Entry 3ZTS (X-ray diffraction, 2.30 A resolution); this record covers chains C and D of the 4 polymer chains in the assembly.

== Chain C (and D) ==
Name: Nucleoside diphosphate kinase
Organism: Aquifex aeolicus
Notes: EC 2.7.4.6; chain D of this document is another copy of the same molecule, construct and numbering; everything in this record applies to it too
Reference sequence: O67528 (NDK_AQUAE); residues 1-142 here = UniProt positions 1-142
Chain sequence (142 residues; each row starts with the number of its first residue):
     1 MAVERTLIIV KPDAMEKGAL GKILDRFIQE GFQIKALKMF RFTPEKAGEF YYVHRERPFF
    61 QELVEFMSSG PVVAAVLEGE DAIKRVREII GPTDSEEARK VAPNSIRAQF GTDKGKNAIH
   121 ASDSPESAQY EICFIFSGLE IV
Not modelled in the structure: 1

== Interface between chain C and chain D ==
Pairs across the interface - 29 pairs, chain C then chain D:
  Gly18(C) with Ile28(D)
  Leu20(C) with Ile34(D), hydrophobic
  Gly21(C) with Gly21(D); Asp25(D); Ile28(D)
  Lys22(C) with Asp25(D); Gln29(D)
  Leu24(C) with Leu24(D), hydrophobic
  Asp25(C) with Gly21(D); Lys22(D)
  Ile28(C) with Gly18(D); Leu20(D), hydrophobic; Gly21(D)
  Gln29(C) with Lys22(D)
  Ile34(C) with Met39(D)
  Lys35(C) with Met39(D)
  Ala36(C) with Met39(D)
  Leu37(C) with Leu37(D), hydrophobic; Lys38(D); Met39(D), hydrogen bond (backbone-backbone)
  Lys38(C) with Leu37(D)
  Met39(C) with Ile34(D); Lys35(D); Ala36(D); Leu37(D), hydrogen bond (backbone-backbone); Val142(D), hydrophobic
  Pro71(C) with Val142(D), hydrophobic
  Val142(C) with Met39(D), hydrophobic; Pro71(D)
Interface residues without a listed pair, chain C (18 interface residues in all): Phe40, Val73
Interface residues without a listed pair, chain D (18 interface residues in all): Phe40, Val73

== Overview ==
The chain C/chain D interface involves 18 residues from each chain; the contacts include 2 hydrogen bonds. The
hydrogen-bonded pair Leu37(C)-Met39(D) is a backbone contact.
Both chains are Nucleoside diphosphate kinase (Aquifex aeolicus). Entry 3ZTS (Hexagonal form P6122 of the
Aquifex aeolicus nucleoside diphosphate kinase (FINAL STAGE OF RADIATION DAMAGE)) was determined by X-ray
diffraction, deposited together with 3ZTO, 3ZTP, 3ZTR and 3ZTQ.
